Entry 7NKP (electron microscopy, 4.06 A resolution (low resolution: residue-level contacts below are approximate; hydrogen-bond / salt-bridge calls are withheld)); this record covers chains a and b of the 14 polymer chains in the assembly.

[Chain a]
Protein: ATP synthase subunit a
Organism: Mycolicibacterium smegmatis (strain ATCC 700084 / mc(2)155)
UniProtKB: A0R206 (A0R206_MYCS2); residues 1-252 here = UniProt positions 1-252
Amino-acid sequence (252 residues; numbered 1 to 252; the number before each row is that of its first residue):
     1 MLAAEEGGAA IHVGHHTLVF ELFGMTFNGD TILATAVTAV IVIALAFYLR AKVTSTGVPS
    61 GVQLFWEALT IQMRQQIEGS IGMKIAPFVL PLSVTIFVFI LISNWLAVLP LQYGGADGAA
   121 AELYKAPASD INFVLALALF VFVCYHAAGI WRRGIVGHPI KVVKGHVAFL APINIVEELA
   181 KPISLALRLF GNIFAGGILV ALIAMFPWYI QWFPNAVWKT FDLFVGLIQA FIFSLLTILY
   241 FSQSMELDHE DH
Not modelled in the structure: 1-9, 248-252

[Chain b]
Protein: ATP synthase subunit b
Organism: Mycolicibacterium smegmatis (strain ATCC 700084 / mc(2)155)
Notes: engineered mutation(s): C-ter 10 His tag
UniProtKB: A0R204 (ATPF_MYCS2); residue numbers follow UniProt; this construct covers 1-170
Amino-acid sequence (180 residues; each row starts with the number of its first residue):
     1 MGEFSATILA ASQAAEEGGG GSNFLIPNGT FFAVLIIFLI VLGVISKWVV PPISKVLAER
    61 EAMLAKTAAD NRKSAEQVAA AQADYEKEMA EARAQASALR DEARAAGRSV VDEKRAQASG
   121 EVAQTLTQAD QQLSAQGDQV RSGLESSVDG LSAKLASRIL GVDVNSGGTQ HHHHHHHHHH
Not modelled in the structure: 1-21, 81-180
Construct notes: expression tag (171-180)
Reported in the primary citation:
  - conformationally variable residues (domain motion): Glu59 to Lys66

[Interface between chain a and chain b]
Residue-residue contacts (60):
  Val13(a) with Phe24(b)
  Met25(a) with Gly29(b)
  Thr26(a) with Asn28(b); Gly29(b); Thr30(b)
  Phe27(a) with Asn28(b); Gly29(b); Thr30(b)
  Asn28(a) with Asn28(b); Thr30(b)
  Thr31(a) with Thr30(b)
  Ile32(a) with Ala33(b); Val34(b)
  Thr35(a) with Val34(b)
  Ala39(a) with Ile37(b); Val41(b)
  Val42(a) with Val41(b)
  Ile43(a) with Val44(b)
  Ala46(a) with Val44(b); Val49(b)
  Phe47(a) with Trp48(b)
  Leu49(a) with Val49(b); Ile53(b)
  Ser55(a) with Val56(b); Glu59(b)
  Trp66(a) with Ile45(b); Val49(b)
  Glu67(a) with Ile53(b); Arg60(b)
  Thr70(a) with Ile53(b)
  Arg74(a) with Leu57(b)
  Leu90(a) with Ser54(b)
  Pro91(a) with Ser46(b); Val50(b)
  Leu92(a) with Leu42(b)
  Val94(a) with Ile45(b); Val50(b)
  Thr95(a) with Phe38(b); Leu42(b); Ile45(b)
  Ile96(a) with Phe38(b)
  Phe99(a) with Phe38(b)
  Asp130(a) with Thr30(b)
  Ile131(a) with Phe24(b); Leu25(b); Ile26(b)
  Asn132(a) with Ile26(b); Pro27(b); Asn28(b); Thr30(b); Phe31(b)
  Phe133(a) with Val34(b)
  Leu135(a) with Pro27(b)
  Ala136(a) with Phe31(b)
  Leu139(a) with Phe31(b)
  Phe140(a) with Phe38(b); Leu39(b); Leu42(b)
  Phe190(a) with Leu25(b)
  Phe194(a) with Phe24(b)
Other interface residues (no listed pair), chain a (41 interface residues in all): Gly14, His15, Arg50, Gln63, Ile71
Other interface residues (no listed pair), chain b (29 interface residues in all): Ser22, Leu35

[Overview]
41 residues of chain a and 29 residues of chain b are in contact. The paper reports conformational variability
at Glu59(b).
Here chain a is ATP synthase subunit a and chain b is ATP synthase subunit b, both from Mycolicibacterium
smegmatis (strain ATCC 700084 / mc(2)155). Entry 7NKP (Mycobacterium smegmatis ATP synthase Fo state 2) was
determined by electron microscopy (same publication as 7NJK, 7NJL, 7NJM, 7NJN, 7NJO, 7NJP and 20 further
entries).
